8HSG - chains I and T of the 8 polymer chains in the assembly; structure by electron microscopy, 3.20 A resolution.

[Chain I]
Name: DNA-directed RNA polymerase subunit beta
Organism: Thermus thermophilus HB8
Notes: EC 2.7.7.6
UniProt: Q8RQE9 (RPOB_THET8); residue numbers follow UniProt; this construct covers 1-1119
Amino-acid sequence (1119 residues; row label = number of the first residue in the row):
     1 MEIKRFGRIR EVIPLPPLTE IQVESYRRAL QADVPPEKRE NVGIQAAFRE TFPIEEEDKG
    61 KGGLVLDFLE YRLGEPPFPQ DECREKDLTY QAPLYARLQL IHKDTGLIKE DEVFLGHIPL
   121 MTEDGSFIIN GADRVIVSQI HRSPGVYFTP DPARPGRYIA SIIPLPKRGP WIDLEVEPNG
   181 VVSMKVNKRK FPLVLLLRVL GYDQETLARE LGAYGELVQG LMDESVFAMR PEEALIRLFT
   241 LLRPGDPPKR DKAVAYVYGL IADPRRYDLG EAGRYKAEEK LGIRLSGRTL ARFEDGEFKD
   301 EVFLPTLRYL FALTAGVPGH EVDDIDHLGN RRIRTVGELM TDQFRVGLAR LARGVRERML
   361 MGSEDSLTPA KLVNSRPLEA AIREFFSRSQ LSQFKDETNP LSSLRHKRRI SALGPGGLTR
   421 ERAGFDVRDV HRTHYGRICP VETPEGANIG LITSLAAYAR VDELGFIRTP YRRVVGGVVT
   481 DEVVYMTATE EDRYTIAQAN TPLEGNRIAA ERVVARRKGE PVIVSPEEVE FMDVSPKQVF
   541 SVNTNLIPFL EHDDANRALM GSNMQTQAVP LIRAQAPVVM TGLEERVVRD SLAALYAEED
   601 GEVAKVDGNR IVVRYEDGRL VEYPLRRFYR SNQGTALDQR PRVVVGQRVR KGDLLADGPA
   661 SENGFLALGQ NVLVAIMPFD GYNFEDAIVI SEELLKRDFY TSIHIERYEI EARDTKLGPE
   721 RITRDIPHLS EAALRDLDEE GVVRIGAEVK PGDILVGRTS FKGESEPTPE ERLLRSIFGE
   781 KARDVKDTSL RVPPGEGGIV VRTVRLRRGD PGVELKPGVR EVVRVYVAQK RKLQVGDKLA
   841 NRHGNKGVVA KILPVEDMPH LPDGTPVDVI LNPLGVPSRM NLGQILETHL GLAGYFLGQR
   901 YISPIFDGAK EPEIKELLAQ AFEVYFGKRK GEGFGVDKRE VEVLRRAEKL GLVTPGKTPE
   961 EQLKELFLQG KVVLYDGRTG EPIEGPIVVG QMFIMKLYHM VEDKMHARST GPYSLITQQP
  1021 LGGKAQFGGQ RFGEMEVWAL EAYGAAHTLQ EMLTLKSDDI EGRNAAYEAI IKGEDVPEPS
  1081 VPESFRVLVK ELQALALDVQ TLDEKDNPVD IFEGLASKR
Unresolved in the structure: 762-784

[Chain T]
Molecule: 184-nt DNA strand
Sequence (184 nucleotides; row label = number of the first residue in the row; numbers below 1 keep their minus sign (DG-41 is residue -41)):
   -41 GAACGCATTA CCAGAGAATT CACGGGAAAG TCGACAGGGA TCGGTGCACT ACCACAAGCA
    19 CCCAGGTGGA TGTGGAGATA TGGTTATGGG TAAGATAGAT GGTGAGGTGA TGAGTTTAAA
    79 GGAGTGAAGT ATGGAGTGAA GAGAGATGGG TAGATAGTAG TTGAGTAGGG AGTGAAGTCC
   139 TGCA
Unresolved in the structure: -41 to 1, 39-142

[Interface between chain I and chain T]
Residue-residue contacts (15; chain I residue first):
  Asn130(I) - DG30(T)  phosphate contact
  Arg134(I) - DT29(T)  phosphate contact
  Arg376(I) - DG33(T)  sugar contact
  Arg383(I) - DT31(T)  salt bridge to the phosphate
  Arg383(I) - DG33(T)  salt bridge to the phosphate
  Ser387(I) - DG30(T)  hydrogen bond to the phosphate
  Arg388(I) - DG30(T)  phosphate contact
  Arg388(I) - DT31(T)  sugar contact
  Phe394(I) - DA28(T)  phosphate contact
  Phe394(I) - DT29(T)  sugar contact
  Arg707(I) - DT29(T)  salt bridge to the phosphate
  His1006(I) - DG26(T)  salt bridge to the phosphate
  Arg1031(I) - DG24(T)  salt bridge to the phosphate
  Arg1031(I) - DT25(T)  salt bridge to the phosphate
  Gly1033(I) - DG24(T)  phosphate contact
Interface residues without a listed pair, chain I (18 interface residues in all): Asn374, Ala380, Met1000, Val1001, Gln1030, Glu1034, Met1035
Interface residues without a listed pair, chain T (11 interface residues in all): DG23, DG27, DA34

[Overview]
18 residues of chain I and 11 residues of chain T are in contact; the contacts include 1 hydrogen bond and 6
salt bridges. Polar pairs include Ser387(I)-DG30(T), Arg383(I)-DT31(T) and Arg383(I)-DG33(T).
Chain I is DNA-directed RNA polymerase subunit beta (Thermus thermophilus HB8) and chain T is a 184-nt DNA
strand; the structure, Thermus thermophilus RNA polymerase elongation complex, was determined by electron
microscopy (same publication as 8HSH, 8HSJ, 8HSL and 8HSR).
